8E5T - chains N and 1 of the 28 polymer chains in the assembly; structure by electron microscopy, 4.00 A resolution.

[Chain N]
Protein: 60S ribosomal protein L15-A
Organism: Saccharomyces cerevisiae BY4741
Reference sequence: P05748 (RL15A_YEAST); numbering as in UniProt (aligned over 1-204)
Sequence (204 residues; numbered 1 to 204; the number before each row is that of its first residue):
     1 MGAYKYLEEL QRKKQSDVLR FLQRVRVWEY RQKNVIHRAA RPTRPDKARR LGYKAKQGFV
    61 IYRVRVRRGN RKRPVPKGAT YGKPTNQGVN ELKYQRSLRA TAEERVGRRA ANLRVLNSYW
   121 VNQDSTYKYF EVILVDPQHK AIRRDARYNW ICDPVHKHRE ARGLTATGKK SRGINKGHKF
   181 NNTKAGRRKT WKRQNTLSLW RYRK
Not modelled in the structure: 1, 69-95, 177-204

[Chain 1]
Molecule: 25S ribosomal RNA
Organism: Saccharomyces cerevisiae BY4741
Sequence (3396 nucleotides; numbered 1 to 3396; the number before each row is that of its first residue):
     1 GUUUGACCUC AAAUCAGGUA GGAGUACCCG CUGAACUUAA GCAUAUCAAU AAGCGGAGGA
    61 AAAGAAACCA ACCGGGAUUG CCUUAGUAAC GGCGAGUGAA GCGGCAAAAG CUCAAAUUUG
   121 AAAUCUGGUA CCUUCGGUGC CCGAGUUGUA AUUUGGAGAG GGCAACUUUG GGGCCGUUCC
   181 UUGUCUAUGU UCCUUGGAAC AGGACGUCAU AGAGGGUGAG AAUCCCGUGU GGCGAGGAGU
   241 GCGGUUCUUU GUAAAGUGCC UUCGAAGAGU CGAGUUGUUU GGGAAUGCAG CUCUAAGUGG
   301 GUGGUAAAUU CCAUCUAAAG CUAAAUAUUG GCGAGAGACC GAUAGCGAAC AAGUACAGUG
   361 AUGGAAAGAU GAAAAGAACU UUGAAAAGAG AGUGAAAAAG UACGUGAAAU UGUUGAAAGG
   421 GAAGGGCAUU UGAUCAGACA UGGUGUUUUG UGCCCUCUGC UCCUUGUGGG UAGGGGAAUC
   481 UCGCAUUUCA CUGGGCCAGC AUCAGUUUUG GUGGCAGGAU AAAUCCAUAG GAAUGUAGCU
   541 UGCCUCGGUA AGUAUUAUAG CCUGUGGGAA UACUGCCAGC UGGGACUGAG GACUGCGACG
   601 UAAGUCAAGG AUGCUGGCAU AAUGGUUAUA UGCCGCCCGU CUUGAAACAC GGACCAAGGA
   661 GUCUAACGUC UAUGCGAGUG UUUGGGUGUA AAACCCAUAC GCGUAAUGAA AGUGAACGUA
   721 GGUUGGGGCC UCGCAAGAGG UGCACAAUCG ACCGAUCCUG AUGUCUUCGG AUGGAUUUGA
   781 GUAAGAGCAU AGCUGUUGGG ACCCGAAAGA UGGUGAACUA UGCCUGAAUA GGGUGAAGCC
   841 AGAGGAAACU CUGGUGGAGG CUCGUAGCGG UUCUGACGUG CAAAUCGAUC GUCGAAUUUG
   901 GGUAUAGGGG CGAAAGACUA AUCGAACCAU CUAGUAGCUG GUUCCUGCCG AAGUUUCCCU
   961 CAGGAUAGCA GAAGCUCGUA UCAGUUUUAU GAGGUAAAGC GAAUGAUUAG AGGUUCCGGG
  1021 GUCGAAAUGA CCUUGACCUA UUCUCAAACU UUAAAUAUGU AAGAAGUCCU UGUUACUUAA
  1081 UUGAACGUGG ACAUUUGAAU GAAGAGCUUU UAGUGGGCCA UUUUUGGUAA GCAGAACUGG
  1141 CGAUGCGGGA UGAACCGAAC GUAGAGUUAA GGUGCCGGAA UACACGCUCA UCAGACACCA
  1201 CAAAAGGUGU UAGUUCAUCU AGACAGCCGG ACGGUGGCCA UGGAAGUCGG AAUCCGCUAA
  1261 GGAGUGUGUA ACAACUCACC GGCCGAAUGA ACUAGCCCUG AAAAUGGAUG GCGCUCAAGC
  1321 GUGUUACCUA UACUCUACCG UCAGGGUUGA UAUGAUGCCC UGACGAGUAG GCAGGCGUGG
  1381 AGGUCAGUGA CGAAGCCUAG ACCGUAAGGU CGGGUCGAAC GGCCUCUAGU GCAGAUCUUG
  1441 GUGGUAGUAG CAAAUAUUCA AAUGAGAACU UUGAAGACUG AAGUGGGGAA AGGUUCCACG
  1501 UCAACAGCAG UUGGACGUGG GUUAGUCGAU CCUAAGAGAU GGGGAAGCUC CGUUUCAAAG
  1561 GCCUGAUUUU AUGCAGGCCA CCAUCGAAAG GGAAUCCGGU UAAGAUUCCG GAACCUGGAU
  1621 AUGGAUUCUU CACGGUAACG UAACUGAAUG UGGAGACGUC GGCGCGAGCC CUGGGAGGAG
  1681 UUAUCUUUUC UUCUUAACAG CUUAUCACCC CGGAAUUGGU UUAUCCGGAG AUGGGGUCUU
  1741 AUGGCUGGAA GAGGCCAGCA CCUUUGCUGG CUCCGGUGCG CUUGUGACGG CCCGUGAAAA
  1801 UCCACAGGAA GGAAUAGUUU UCAUGCCAGG UCGUACUGAU AACCGCAGCA GGUCUCCAAG
  1861 GUGAACAGCC UCUAGUUGAU AGAAUAAUGU AGAUAAGGGA AGUCGGCAAA AUAGAUCCGU
  1921 AACUUCGGGA UAAGGAUUGG CUCUAAGGGU CGGGUAGUGA GGGCCUUGGU CAGACGCAGC
  1981 GGGCGUGCUU GUGGACUGCU UGGUGGGGCU UGCUCUGCUA GGCGGACUAC UUGCGUGCCU
  2041 UGUUGUAGAC GGCCUUGGUA GGUCUCUUGU AGACCGUCGC UUGCUACAAU UAACGAUCAA
  2101 CUUAGAACUG GUACGGACAA GGGGAAUCUG ACUGUCUAAU UAAAACAUAG CAUUGCGAUG
  2161 GUCAGAAAGU GAUGUUGACG CAAUGUGAUU UCUGCCCAGU GCUCUGAAUG UCAAAGUGAA
  2221 GAAAUUCAAC CAAGCGCGGG UAAACGGCGG GAGUAACUAU GACUCUCUUA AGGUAGCCAA
  2281 AUGCCUCGUC AUCUAAUUAG UGACGCGCAU GAAUGGAUUA ACGAGAUUCC CACUGUCCCU
  2341 AUCUACUAUC UAGCGAAACC ACAGCCAAGG GAACGGGCUU GGCAGAAUCA GCGGGGAAAG
  2401 AAGACCCUGU UGAGCUUGAC UCUAGUUUGA CAUUGUGAAG AGACAUAGAG GGUGUAGAAU
  2461 AAGUGGGAGC UUCGGCGCCA GUGAAAUACC ACUACCUUUA UAGUUUCUUU ACUUAUUCAA
  2521 UGAAGCGGAG CUGGAAUUCA UUUUCCACGU UCUAGCAUUC AAGGUCCCAU UCGGGGCUGA
  2581 UCCGGGUUGA AGACAUUGUC AGGUGGGGAG UUUGGCUGGG GCGGCACAUC UGUUAAACGA
  2641 UAACGCAGAU GUCCUAAGGG GGGCUCAUGG AGAACAGAAA UCUCCAGUAG AACAAAAGGG
  2701 UAAAAGCCCC CUUGAUUUUG AUUUUCAGUG UGAAUACAAA CCAUGAAAGU GUGGCCUAUC
  2761 GAUCCUUUAG UCCCUCGGAA UUUGAGGCUA GAGGUGCCAG AAAAGUUACC ACAGGGAUAA
  2821 CUGGCUUGUG GCAGUCAAGC GUUCAUAGCG ACAUUGCUUU UUGAUUCUUC GAUGUCGGCU
  2881 CUUCCUAUCA UACCGAAGCA GAAUUCGGUA AGCGUUGGAU UGUUCACCCA CUAAUAGGGA
  2941 ACGUGAGCUG GGUUUAGACC GUCGUGAGAC AGGUUAGUUU UACCCUACUG AUGAAUGUUA
  3001 CCGCAAUAGU AAUUGAACUU AGUACGAGAG GAACAGUUCA UUCGGAUAAU UGGUUUUUGC
  3061 GGCUGUCUGA UCAGGCAUUG CCGCGAAGCU ACCAUCCGCU GGAUUAUGGC UGAACGCCUC
  3121 UAAGUCAGAA UCCAUGCUAG AACGCGGUGA UUUCUUUGCU CCACACAAUA UAGAUGGAUA
  3181 CGAAUAAGGC GUCCUUGUGG CGUCGCUGAA CCAUAGCAGG CUAGCAACGG UGCACUUGGC
  3241 GGAAAGGCCU UGGGUGCUUG CUGGCGAAUU GCAAUGUCAU UUUGCGUGGG GAUAAAUCAU
  3301 UUGUAUACGA CUUAGAUGUA CAACGGGGUA UUGUAAGCAG UAGAGUAGCC UUGUUGUUAC
  3361 GAUCUGCUGA GAUUAAGCCU UUGUUGUCUG AUUUGU
Not modelled in the structure: 36-50, 132-135, 169-250, 281-285, 338-377, 394-406, 447-488, 706-720, 755-777, 802-940, 953-1160, 1196-1309, 1444-3396
Ion coordination: Mg2+ site 1 near G583 (its only coordinating residue here); Mg2+ site 2 near G1367 (its only coordinating residue here)

[Chain N / chain 1 interface]
Contacting residue pairs - 35 pairs, chain N then chain 1:
  Gly2(N) - A116(1)  hydrogen bond to the phosphate
  Tyr4(N) - A115(1)  phosphate contact
  Gln11(N) - A268(1)  sugar contact
  Arg12(N) - A268(1)  base contact
  Gln15(N) - G269(1)  base contact
  Ala40(N) - U9(1)  phosphate contact
  Arg49(N) - A114(1)  sugar contact
  Arg50(N) - A114(1)  sugar contact
  Arg50(N) - G267(1)  hydrogen bond to the base
  Arg50(N) - A319(1)  sugar contact
  Leu51(N) - A319(1)  sugar contact
  Lys54(N) - U149(1)  phosphate contact
  Ala55(N) - G148(1)  sugar contact
  Ala55(N) - U149(1)  hydrogen bond to the phosphate
  Arg96(N) - U32(1)  phosphate contact
  Ala111(N) - A20(1)  sugar contact
  Asn112(N) - U19(1)  sugar contact
  Asn112(N) - A20(1)  sugar contact
  Gln138(N) - G18(1)  sugar contact
  Lys140(N) - U126(1)  phosphate contact
  Ala141(N) - C125(1)  sugar contact
  Pro154(N) - A57(1)  hydrogen bond to the sugar
  Pro154(N) - G58(1)  phosphate contact
  Val155(N) - A57(1)  sugar contact
  Lys157(N) - G56(1)  sugar contact
  Ala161(N) - G30(1)  sugar contact
  Ala161(N) - G55(1)  base contact
  Ala161(N) - G56(1)  sugar contact
  Arg162(N) - C29(1)  hydrogen bond to the sugar
  Arg162(N) - G30(1)  sugar contact
  Thr165(N) - G320(1)  phosphate contact
  Ala166(N) - A319(1)  phosphate contact
  Ala166(N) - G320(1)  hydrogen bond to the phosphate
  Ile174(N) - G64(1)  phosphate contact
  Lys176(N) - C68(1)  sugar contact
Other interface residues (no listed pair), chain N (39 interface residues in all): Ala3, Lys5, Arg41, Lys56, Gln57, Arg68, Leu98, Trp120, Trp150, His158, Gly163, Leu164, Ser171
Other interface residues (no listed pair), chain 1 (37 interface residues in all): C31, A62, A63, G127, A144, G145, U147, U270, A289, G290, C291, C321

[In short]
39 residues of chain N face 37 of chain 1 across their interface, with 6 hydrogen bonds. Polar contacts
include Arg50(N)-G267(1), Pro154(N)-A57(1) and Arg162(N)-C29(1).
Here chain N is 60S ribosomal protein L15-A and chain 1 is 25S ribosomal RNA, both from Saccharomyces
cerevisiae BY4741. Entry 8E5T (Yeast co-transcriptional Noc1-Noc2 RNP assembly checkpoint intermediate) was
determined by electron microscopy.
